PDB entry 1QL0 | X-ray diffraction, 1.10 A resolution | chains A and B

== Chain A (and B) ==
Molecule: Nuclease
Source organism: Serratia marcescens
Notes: EC 3.1.30.2; chain B of this document is another copy of the same molecule, construct and numbering; everything in this record applies to it too
Reference sequence: P13717 (NUC_SERMA); residues 5-245 here correspond to UniProt positions 26-266 (UniProt number = residue number + 21)
Amino-acid sequence (241 residues; row label = number of the first residue in the row):
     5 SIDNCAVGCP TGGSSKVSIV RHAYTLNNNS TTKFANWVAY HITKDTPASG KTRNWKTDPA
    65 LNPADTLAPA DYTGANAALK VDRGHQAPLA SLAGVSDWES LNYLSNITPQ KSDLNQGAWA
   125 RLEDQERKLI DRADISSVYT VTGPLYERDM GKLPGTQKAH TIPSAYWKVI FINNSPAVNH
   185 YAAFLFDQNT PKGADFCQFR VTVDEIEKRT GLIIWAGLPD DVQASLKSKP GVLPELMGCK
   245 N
Disulfides: Cys9-Cys13, Cys201-Cys243
Sequence notes: conflict Lys20 (Asn41 in P13717)
Metal / ion sites: Mg2+ near Asn119 (its only coordinating residue here)
Swiss-Prot annotation at these positions:
  - active site: His89 (Proton acceptor)
  - binding site (Mg(2+)): Asn119
Reported in the primary citation:
  - Mg2+ coordination: Asn119
  - catalytic residues: Asn119
  - catalytic residues: Arg57, Asp86, Arg87, His89, Arg131 (proposed by the authors, not directly observed)
  - conformationally variable residues (side-chain flip): Arg57
  - contacts within the chain: Cys9-Val11, Val11-Gly221, Gly12-Ala220, Asp86-Asn119 (hydrogen bond), His89-Asn106 (hydrogen bond), Asp86-Gln120 (hydrogen bond)
  - Mg2+ coordination through a water molecule: His89, Gln114, Glu127
  - mutagenesis - E127A: decreased catalytic activity on DNA (citing earlier work)
  - mutagenesis - H89A: abolished catalytic activity on synthetic nucleotide substrate (citing earlier work)
  - mutagenesis - N119A: abolished catalytic activity (citing earlier work)

== How chain A and chain B interact ==
Contacting residue pairs (43; chain A residue first):
  Arg136(A) with Asp225(B), salt bridge
  Asp138(A) with Ala181(B); Val182(B)
  Ile176(A) with Val182(B), hydrophobic
  Asn177(A) with Val182(B)
  Pro180(A) with His184(B), hydrogen bond (backbone-side chain)
  Ala181(A) with Asp138(B); His184(B), hydrogen bond (backbone-side chain); Leu240(B)
  Val182(A) with Asp138(B); Ile176(B), hydrophobic; Asn177(B); Asn183(B), hydrogen bond (backbone-side chain); His184(B), hydrogen bond (backbone-backbone)
  Asn183(A) with Val182(B), hydrogen bond (side chain-backbone); Asn183(B); His184(B)
  His184(A) with Pro180(B), hydrogen bond (side chain-backbone); Ala181(B), hydrogen bond (side chain-backbone); Val182(B), hydrogen bond (backbone-backbone); Asn183(B); Tyr185(B); Leu230(B)
  Tyr185(A) with His184(B)
  Asp225(A) with Arg136(B), salt bridge
  Val226(A) with Arg136(B)
  Ser229(A) with Glu239(B); Leu240(B)
  Leu230(A) with His184(B); Glu239(B)
  Lys233(A) with Val236(B); Glu239(B); Asn245(B), hydrogen bond (side chain-backbone)
  Pro234(A) with Val236(B)
  Val236(A) with Tyr185(B); Lys233(B); Pro234(B)
  Glu239(A) with Ser229(B); Leu230(B); Lys233(B)
  Leu240(A) with Ala181(B); Ser229(B)
  Asn245(A) with Lys233(B), hydrogen bond (backbone-side chain)
Also at the interface, not in a pair above, chain A (22 interface residues in all): Ile139, Gly235
Also at the interface, not in a pair above, chain B (23 interface residues in all): Ile139, Val226, Ser232, Gly235

== In short ==
22 residues of chain A face 23 of chain B across their interface, with 10 hydrogen bonds and 2 salt bridges.
Among the polar pairs are Arg136(A)-Asp225(B), Pro180(A)-His184(B) and Ala181(A)-His184(B). The paper reports
catalytic residues Asn119(A), Arg57(A) and Asp86(A) among others; E127A of chain A reduces catalytic activity
on DNA; 3 substitutions were tested in all.
Chain A and chain B are both Nuclease (Serratia marcescens); the structure, Sm Endonuclease from Seratia
marcenscens at atomic resolution, was determined by X-ray diffraction (same publication as 1G8T).
